Entry 8RV6 (X-ray diffraction, 2.25 A resolution); this record covers chains A and B.

Chain A:
Protein: 2'-O-methyltransferase nsp16
Organism: Severe acute respiratory syndrome coronavirus 2
Notes: EC 2.1.1.57
UniProtKB: P0DTD1 (R1AB_SARS2); residues 1-298 here correspond to UniProt positions 6799-7096 (UniProt number = residue number + 6798)
Chain sequence (302 residues; row label = number of the first residue in the row; numbers below 1 keep their minus sign (Gly-3 is residue -3)):
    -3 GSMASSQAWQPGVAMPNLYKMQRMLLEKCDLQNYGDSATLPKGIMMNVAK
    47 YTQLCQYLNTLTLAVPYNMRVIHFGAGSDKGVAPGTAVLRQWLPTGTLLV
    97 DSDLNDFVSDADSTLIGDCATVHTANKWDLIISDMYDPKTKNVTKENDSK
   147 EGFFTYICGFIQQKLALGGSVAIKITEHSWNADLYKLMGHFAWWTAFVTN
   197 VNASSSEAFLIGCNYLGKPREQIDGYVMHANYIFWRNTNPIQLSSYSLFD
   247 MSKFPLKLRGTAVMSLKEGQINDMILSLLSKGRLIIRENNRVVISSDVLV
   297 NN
Disordered / not traced: -3 to 0
Sequence notes: expression tag (-3 to 0)
Swiss-Prot annotation at these positions:
  - active site: Lys46, Asp130, Lys170, Glu203
Small-molecule neighbours: A1H3B (3-[[(2S,3S,4R,5R)-5-(6-aminopurin-9-yl)-3,4-bis(oxidanyl)oxolan-2-yl]methylsulfanylmethyl]-5-(4-hydroxyphenyl)benzoic acid): Gly71, Gly73, Asp99, Leu100, Asn101, Gly113, Asp114, Cys115, Asp130, Met131, Tyr132, Pro134, Phe149

Chain B:
Protein: Non-structural protein 10
Organism: Severe acute respiratory syndrome coronavirus 2
UniProtKB: P0DTC1 (R1A_SARS2); residues 1-139 here correspond to UniProt positions 4254-4392 (UniProt number = residue number + 4253)
Chain sequence (142 residues; row label = number of the first residue in the row; numbers below 1 keep their minus sign (Gly-2 is residue -2)):
    -2 GSMAGNATEVPANSTVLSFCAFAVDAAKAYKDYLASGGQPITNCVKMLCT
    48 HTGTGQAITVTPEANMDQESFGGASCCLYCRCHIDHPNPKGFCDLKGKYV
    98 QIPTTCANDPVGFTLKNTVCTVCGMWKGYGCSCDQLREPMLQ
Disordered / not traced: -2 to 17, 133-139
Sequence notes: expression tag (-2 to 0)
Ion coordination: Zn2+ site 1: Cys74, Cys77, His83, Cys90; Zn2+ site 2: Cys117, Cys120, Cys128, Cys130

Chain A / chain B interface:
Contacting residue pairs - 38 pairs, chain A then chain B:
  Lys38(A) - Lys43(B)  hydrogen bond (backbone-side chain)
  Gly39(A) - Lys43(B)
  Ile40(A) - Lys43(B)
  Ile40(A) - Met44(B)
  Ile40(A) - Leu45(B)  hydrophobic
  Val44(A) - Val42(B)  hydrophobic
  Val44(A) - Lys43(B)
  Thr48(A) - Leu45(B)
  Lys76(A) - Asn40(B)
  Val78(A) - Asn40(B)
  Val78(A) - Val42(B)  hydrophobic
  Val78(A) - Ser72(B)
  Val78(A) - Arg78(B)
  Pro80(A) - Val42(B)  hydrophobic
  Ala83(A) - Met44(B)
  Ala83(A) - Tyr96(B)  hydrogen bond (backbone-side chain)
  Val84(A) - Met44(B)
  Arg86(A) - Gly94(B)  hydrogen bond (side chain-backbone)
  Arg86(A) - Tyr96(B)
  Gln87(A) - Met44(B)
  Gln87(A) - Leu45(B)  hydrogen bond (side chain-backbone)
  Gln87(A) - Pro59(B)
  Gln87(A) - Tyr96(B)  hydrogen bond (backbone-side chain)
  Val104(A) - Cys77(B)  hydrophobic
  Ser105(A) - Ala71(B)
  Ser105(A) - Lys93(B)
  Asp106(A) - Gly69(B)
  Asp106(A) - Gly70(B)  hydrogen bond (side chain-backbone)
  Asp106(A) - Ala71(B)  hydrogen bond (side chain-backbone)
  Asp106(A) - Lys93(B)
  Asp106(A) - Gly94(B)  hydrogen bond (side chain-backbone)
  Asp106(A) - Lys95(B)
  Ala107(A) - Lys93(B)  hydrogen bond (backbone-side chain)
  Leu244(A) - Leu45(B)  hydrophobic
  Met247(A) - Leu45(B)
  Met247(A) - Cys46(B)
  Met247(A) - Thr47(B)
  Ser248(A) - Thr47(B)
Interface residues without a listed pair, chain A (21 interface residues in all): Pro37, Thr91
Interface residues without a listed pair, chain B (21 interface residues in all): Val57, Thr58, Leu92

Summary:
Chain A and chain B each contribute 21 residues to their interface; the contacts include 9 hydrogen bonds.
Polar contacts include Lys38(A)-Lys43(B), Ala83(A)-Tyr96(B) and Arg86(A)-Gly94(B). Bound to chain A: compound
A1H3B. Curated annotation (UniProt) lists 4 active-site residues on chain A.
Here chain A is 2'-O-methyltransferase nsp16 and chain B is Non-structural protein 10, both from Severe acute
respiratory syndrome coronavirus 2. Entry 8RV6 (SARS-CoV-2 nsp16-nsp10 in complex with SAM derivative
inhibitor 2) was determined by X-ray diffraction (same publication as 8RV4, 8RV5, 8RV7, 8RV8, 8RV9, 8RVA and 4
further entries).
